Entry 1H8D (X-ray diffraction, 1.40 A resolution); this record covers chains H and I of the 3 polymer chains in the assembly.

# Chain H
Protein: Thrombin
Organism: Homo sapiens
Notes: EC 3.4.21.5; fragment: thrombin heavy chain
Reference sequence: P00734 (THRB_HUMAN); the construct lacks a stretch of the UniProt sequence and is renumbered around it, so the offset changes along the chain: 16-36 = UniProt 364-384; 37-60 = UniProt 386-409; 61-77 = UniProt 419-435; 78-97 = UniProt 437-456; 7 more segments
Amino-acid sequence (260 residues; numbered 16 to 268 plus 23 insertion-coded residues; 16 numbers in that range are skipped by the numbering (no residue carries them; nothing is unmodelled there); the number before each row is that of its first residue; a row labelled like 60A-60I holds insertion residues (60A, then the next letters in order)):
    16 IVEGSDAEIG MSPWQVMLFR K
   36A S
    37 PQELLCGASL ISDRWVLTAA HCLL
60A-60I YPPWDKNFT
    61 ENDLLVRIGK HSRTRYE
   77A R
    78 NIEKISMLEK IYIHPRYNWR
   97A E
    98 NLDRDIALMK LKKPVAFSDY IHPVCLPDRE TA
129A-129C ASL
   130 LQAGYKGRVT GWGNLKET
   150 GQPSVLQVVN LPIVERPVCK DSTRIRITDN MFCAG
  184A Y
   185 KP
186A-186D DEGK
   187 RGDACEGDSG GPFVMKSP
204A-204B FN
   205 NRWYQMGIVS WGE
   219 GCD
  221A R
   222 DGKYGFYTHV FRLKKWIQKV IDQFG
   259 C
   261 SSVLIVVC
Disulfide bonds: Cys168-Cys182, Cys191-Cys220
Ligand contacts: PHW (N-[(benzyloxy)carbonyl]-beta-phenyl-D-phenylalanyl-N-{(1S,3E)-1-[dihydroxy(diphenoxy)-lambda~5~-phosphanyl]-4-methoxybut-3-en-1-yl}-L-prolinamide): His57, Tyr60A, Trp60D, Lys60F, Glu97A, Asn98, Leu99, Glu146, Thr172, Ile174, Ala190, Cys191, Glu192, Gly193, Ser195, Ser214, Trp215, Gly216, Glu217, Gly219, Cys220, Arg221A
Swiss-Prot annotation at these positions:
  - active site (Charge relay system): His57, Asp102, Ser195
  - glycosylation: Asn60G (N-linked (GlcNAc...) (complex) asparagine)
  - region: Ala183 to Val200 (High affinity receptor-binding region which is also known as the TP508 peptide)

# Chain I
Protein: Hirudin I
Organism: Hirudo medicinalis
Notes: fragment: residues 55 to 64
Reference sequence: P01050 (ITH1_HIRME); residues 1-10 here correspond to UniProt positions 55-64 (UniProt number = residue number + 54)
Amino-acid sequence (10 residues; numbered 1 to 10; the number before each row is that of its first residue):
     1 DFEEIPEEYL
Modified / non-standard residues: Tyr9 (o-sulfo-l-tyrosine; TYS)

# Chain H / chain I interface
Pairs across the interface (24):
  Phe34(H) - Phe2(I)  hydrophobic
  Lys36(H) - Leu10(I)
  Gln38(H) - Phe2(I)
  Gln38(H) - Glu3(I)
  Gln38(H) - Leu10(I)
  Glu39(H) - Phe2(I)
  Leu40(H) - Phe2(I)
  Leu65(H) - Ile5(I)  hydrophobic
  Leu65(H) - Tyr9(I)
  Arg67(H) - Ile5(I)
  Arg73(H) - Asp1(I)  salt bridge
  Arg73(H) - Phe2(I)
  Thr74(H) - Asp1(I)
  Thr74(H) - Phe2(I)
  Thr74(H) - Glu3(I)  hydrogen bond (backbone-backbone)
  Arg75(H) - Glu3(I)
  Tyr76(H) - Glu3(I)  hydrogen bond (backbone-side chain)
  Tyr76(H) - Glu4(I)
  Tyr76(H) - Pro6(I)
  Tyr76(H) - Tyr9(I)
  Glu80(H) - Tyr9(I)
  Lys81(H) - Tyr9(I)
  Ile82(H) - Tyr9(I)
  Gln151(H) - Asp1(I)
Other interface residues (no listed pair), chain H (16 interface residues in all): Met32

# In short
The interface between chain H and chain I involves 16 residues on one side and 8 on the other; the contacts
include 2 hydrogen bonds and 1 salt bridge. Among the polar pairs are Arg73(H)-Asp1(I), Tyr76(H)-Glu3(I) and
Thr74(H)-Glu3(I). Ligands of chain H: compound PHW.
Chain H is Thrombin (Homo sapiens) and chain I is Hirudin I (Hirudo medicinalis); the structure, X-ray
structure of the human alpha-thrombin complex with a tripeptide phosphonate inhibitor, was determined by X-ray
diffraction (same publication as 1H8I).
